7P5X - chains AC and AP of the 11 polymer chains in the assembly; structure by electron microscopy, 3.20 A resolution.

[Chain AC]
Molecule: DNA-directed RNA polymerase subunit beta
Organism: Mycolicibacterium smegmatis MC2 155
Notes: EC 2.7.7.6
UniProt: P60281 (RPOB_MYCS2); residues 1-1169 here = UniProt positions 1-1169
Amino-acid sequence (1169 residues; numbered 1 to 1169; the number before each row is that of its first residue):
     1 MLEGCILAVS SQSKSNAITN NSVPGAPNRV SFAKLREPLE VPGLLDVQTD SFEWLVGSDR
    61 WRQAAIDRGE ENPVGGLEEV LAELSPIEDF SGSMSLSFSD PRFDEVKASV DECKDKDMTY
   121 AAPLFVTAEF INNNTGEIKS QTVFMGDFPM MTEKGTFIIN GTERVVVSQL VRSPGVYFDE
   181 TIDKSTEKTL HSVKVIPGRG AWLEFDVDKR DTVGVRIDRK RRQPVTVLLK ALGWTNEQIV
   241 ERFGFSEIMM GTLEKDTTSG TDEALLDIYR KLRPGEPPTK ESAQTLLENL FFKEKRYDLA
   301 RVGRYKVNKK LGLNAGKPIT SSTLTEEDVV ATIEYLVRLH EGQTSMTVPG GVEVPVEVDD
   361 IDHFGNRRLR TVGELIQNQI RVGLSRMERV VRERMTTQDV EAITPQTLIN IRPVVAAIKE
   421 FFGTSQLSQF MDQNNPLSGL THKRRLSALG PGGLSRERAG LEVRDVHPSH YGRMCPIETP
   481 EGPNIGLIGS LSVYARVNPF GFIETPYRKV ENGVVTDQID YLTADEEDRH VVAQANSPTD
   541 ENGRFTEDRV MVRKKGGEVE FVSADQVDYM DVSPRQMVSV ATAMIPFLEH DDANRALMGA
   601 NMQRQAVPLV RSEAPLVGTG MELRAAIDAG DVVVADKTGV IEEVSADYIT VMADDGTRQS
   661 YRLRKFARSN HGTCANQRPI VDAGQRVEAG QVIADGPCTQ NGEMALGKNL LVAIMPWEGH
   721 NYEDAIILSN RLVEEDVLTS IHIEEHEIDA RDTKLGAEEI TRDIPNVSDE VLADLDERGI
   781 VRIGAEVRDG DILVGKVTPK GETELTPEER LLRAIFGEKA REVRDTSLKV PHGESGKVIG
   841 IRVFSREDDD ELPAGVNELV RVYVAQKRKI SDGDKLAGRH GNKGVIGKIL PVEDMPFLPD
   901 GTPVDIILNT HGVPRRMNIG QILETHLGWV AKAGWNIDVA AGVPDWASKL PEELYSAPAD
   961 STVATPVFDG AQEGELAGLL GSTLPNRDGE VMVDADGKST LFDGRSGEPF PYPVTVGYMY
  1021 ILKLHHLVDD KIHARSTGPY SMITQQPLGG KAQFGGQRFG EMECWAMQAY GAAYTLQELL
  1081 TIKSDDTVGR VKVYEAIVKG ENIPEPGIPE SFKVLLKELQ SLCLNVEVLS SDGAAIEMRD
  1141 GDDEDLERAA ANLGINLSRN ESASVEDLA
Unresolved in the structure: 1-20, 1142-1169
Curated features (UniProtKB/Swiss-Prot):
  - mutagenesis: Gln-429 (Q429K/L: Rifampicin (Rif) resistant), Asp-432 (D432V: Rifampicin (Rif) resistant; D432Y: Rifampicin (Rif) resistant; RbpA no longer rescues transcription in the presence of Rif. Decreased affinity for Rif, no change in affinity for RbpA), His-442 (H442D/L/P/R/Y: Rifampicin (Rif) resistant), Arg-445 (R445L/P: Rifampicin (Rif) resistant), Ser-447 (S447L/P/W: Rifampicin (Rif) resistant; RbpA no longer rescues transcription in the presence of Rif, decreased affinity for Rif, no change in affinity for RbpA; tested in the Leu mutation), Leu-449 (L449P: Rifampicin (Rif) resistant)

[Chain AP]
Molecule: recA-op template strand
Sequence (77 nucleotides; numbered 78 to 154; the number before each row is that of its first residue):
    78 GGTGTTCCGA TCGGTACCGG ACATGTAAAG AGCAGACCAC CGACAAGTCC GGTCGAACTC
   138 TTCACCACAG TAGACGA
Unresolved in the structure: 78-82, 126-154

[How chain AC and chain AP interact]
Pairs across the interface (18):
  Lys-209(AC) / DC85(AP)  salt bridge to the phosphate
  Arg-221(AC) / DA87(AP)  phosphate contact
  Glu-393(AC) / DA105(AP)  base contact
  Arg-412(AC) / DT103(AP)  hydrogen bond to the phosphate
  Arg-412(AC) / DA104(AP)  base contact
  Pro-413(AC) / DT103(AP)  phosphate contact
  Ala-416(AC) / DG102(AP)  sugar contact
  Ala-416(AC) / DT103(AP)  phosphate contact
  Lys-419(AC) / DG102(AP)  base contact
  Glu-420(AC) / DT101(AP)  base contact
  Glu-420(AC) / DG102(AP)  base contact
  Glu-457(AC) / DT92(AP)  base contact
  Gly-1050(AC) / DG97(AP)  phosphate contact
  Lys-1051(AC) / DG97(AP)  hydrogen bond to the phosphate
  Gln-1053(AC) / DC99(AP)  base contact
  Arg-1058(AC) / DC95(AP)  salt bridge to the phosphate
  Met-1062(AC) / DA93(AP)  sugar contact
  Met-1062(AC) / DC94(AP)  sugar contact
Also at the interface, not in a pair above, chain AC (19 interface residues in all): Arg-210, Val-390, Thr-397, Asn-410, Gln-1057
Also at the interface, not in a pair above, chain AP (14 interface residues in all): DG96

[Summary]
19 residues of chain AC face 14 of chain AP across their interface; the contacts include 2 hydrogen bonds and
2 salt bridges. Polar contacts include Arg-412(AC)/DT103(AP), Lys-1051(AC)/DG97(AP) and Lys-209(AC)/DC85(AP).
UniProt lists 6 mutagenesis sites on chain AC.
Here chain AC is DNA-directed RNA polymerase subunit beta (Mycolicibacterium smegmatis MC2 155) and chain AP
is recA-op template strand. Entry 7P5X (Mycobacterial RNAP with transcriptional activator PafBC) was
determined by electron microscopy.
